Entry 7Z90 (electron microscopy, 3.88 A resolution); this record covers chains A and B.

[Chain A (and B)]
Protein: Capsid protein, Major capsid protein
Organism: Leishmania RNA virus 1 - 4
Notes: chain B of this document is another copy of the same molecule, construct and numbering; everything in this record applies to it too
UniProtKB: L7XUU7 (L7XUU7_9VIRU); numbering as in UniProt (aligned over 1-742)
Chain sequence (786 residues; each row starts with the number of its first residue):
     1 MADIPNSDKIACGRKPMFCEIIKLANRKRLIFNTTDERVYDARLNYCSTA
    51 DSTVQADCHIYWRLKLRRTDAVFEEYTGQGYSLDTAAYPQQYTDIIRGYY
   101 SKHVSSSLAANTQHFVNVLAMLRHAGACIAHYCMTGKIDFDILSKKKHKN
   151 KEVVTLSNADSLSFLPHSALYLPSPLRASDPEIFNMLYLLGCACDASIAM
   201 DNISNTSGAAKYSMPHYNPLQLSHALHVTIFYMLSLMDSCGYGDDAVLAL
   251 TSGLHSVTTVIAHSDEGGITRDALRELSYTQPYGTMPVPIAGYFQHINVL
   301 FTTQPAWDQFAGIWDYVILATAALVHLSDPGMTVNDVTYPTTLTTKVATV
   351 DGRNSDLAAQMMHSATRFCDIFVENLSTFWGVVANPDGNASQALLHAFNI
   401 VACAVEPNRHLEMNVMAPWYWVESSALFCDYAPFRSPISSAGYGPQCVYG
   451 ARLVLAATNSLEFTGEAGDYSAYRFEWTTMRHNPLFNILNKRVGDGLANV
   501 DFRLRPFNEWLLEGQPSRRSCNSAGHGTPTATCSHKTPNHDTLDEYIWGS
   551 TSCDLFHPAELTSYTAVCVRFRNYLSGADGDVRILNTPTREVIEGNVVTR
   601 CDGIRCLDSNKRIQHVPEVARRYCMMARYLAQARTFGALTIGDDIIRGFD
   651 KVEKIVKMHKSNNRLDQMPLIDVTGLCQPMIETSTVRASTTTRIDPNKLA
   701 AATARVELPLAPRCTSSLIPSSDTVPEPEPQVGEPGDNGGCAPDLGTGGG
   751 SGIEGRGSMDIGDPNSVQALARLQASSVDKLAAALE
Disordered / not traced: 1-12, 521-540, 638-786 (chain B: 1-14, 520-540, 650-786)
Disulfide bonds: C19-C429
Differences from the reference sequence: variant A432 (Thr in L7XUU7)
Reported in the primary citation:
  - conformationally variable residues (order/disorder transition): N205 to A209, A291 to V299, G577 to V582, F636 to G637, D643 to F649

[Chain A / chain B interface]
Contacting residue pairs - 69 pairs, chain A then chain B:
  E20(A) - P166(B)
  E20(A) - S168(B)  hydrogen bond (side chain-backbone)
  K23(A) - S197(B)
  L24(A) - S168(B)
  L24(A) - Q281(B)  hydrogen bond (backbone-side chain)
  A25(A) - Q281(B)
  N26(A) - D195(B)  hydrogen bond
  D41(A) - Q79(B)
  A42(A) - Q79(B)
  R43(A) - Q79(B)
  R43(A) - G80(B)
  R43(A) - H396(B)  hydrogen bond
  R43(A) - I400(B)
  N45(A) - H396(B)  hydrogen bond
  S52(A) - Q392(B)
  S52(A) - L395(B)
  T53(A) - M362(B)
  T53(A) - H363(B)
  T53(A) - T366(B)  hydrogen bond
  Q55(A) - H396(B)
  Q55(A) - N399(B)
  A56(A) - N399(B)
  D57(A) - H396(B)  salt bridge
  D57(A) - I400(B)
  F231(A) - L162(B)  hydrophobic
  F294(A) - L162(B)
  H296(A) - L108(B)
  H296(A) - L162(B)
  H296(A) - S163(B)
  H296(A) - F164(B)
  I297(A) - L162(B)  hydrogen bond (backbone-backbone)
  I297(A) - F164(B)
  N298(A) - F164(B)
  N298(A) - P166(B)
  V299(A) - F164(B)  hydrogen bond (backbone-backbone)
  L300(A) - S163(B)
  L300(A) - F164(B)  hydrogen bond (backbone-backbone)
  L300(A) - L165(B)  hydrophobic
  L300(A) - P166(B)
  F301(A) - A159(B)
  F301(A) - S163(B)  hydrogen bond (backbone-side chain)
  T302(A) - V154(B)
  T302(A) - T155(B)
  T302(A) - N158(B)  hydrogen bond
  T302(A) - A159(B)
  T303(A) - N158(B)  hydrogen bond (side chain-backbone)
  A306(A) - E152(B)
  Q309(A) - E152(B)
  Q309(A) - V154(B)
  C429(A) - H167(B)
  G450(A) - D84(B)
  R452(A) - Y81(B)  hydrogen bond
  R452(A) - S82(B)
  R452(A) - N389(B)
  D581(A) - K346(B)
  V582(A) - T635(B)
  N586(A) - A359(B)
  R600(A) - Y81(B)
  R600(A) - H396(B)  hydrogen bond
  C601(A) - S82(B)  hydrogen bond (backbone-side chain)
  D602(A) - G80(B)
  D602(A) - T280(B)
  G603(A) - G78(B)
  G603(A) - Q79(B)
  G603(A) - G80(B)
  G603(A) - T280(B)
  I604(A) - Q79(B)
  R605(A) - T77(B)  hydrogen bond
  R605(A) - Q79(B)  hydrogen bond (backbone-side chain)
Other interface residues (no listed pair), chain A (42 interface residues in all): D51, H227, Q295, I584
Other interface residues (no listed pair), chain B (42 interface residues in all): D160, S161, S355, D356, R634, F636

[In short]
Chain A and chain B each contribute 42 residues to their interface; the contacts include 17 hydrogen bonds and
1 salt bridge. Polar contacts include D57(A)-H396(B), E20(A)-S168(B) and L24(A)-Q281(B). The paper reports
conformational variability at N205(A), A291(A) and G577(A) among others.
Chain A and chain B are both Capsid protein, Major capsid protein (Leishmania RNA virus 1 - 4); the structure,
Leishmania RNA virus 1 virion, was determined by electron microscopy, deposited together with 7NS2.
